PDB entry 4KHP | X-ray diffraction, 3.10 A resolution | chains A and E of the 22 polymer chains in the assembly

Chain A:
Molecule: 16S Ribosomal RNA
Organism: Thermus thermophilus
Sequence (1506 nucleotides; row label = number of the first residue in the row):
     6 UGGAGAGUUUGAUCCUGGCUCAGGGUGAACGCUGGCGGCGUGCCUAAGAC
    56 AUGCAAGUCGUGCGGGCCGCGGGAUUUUACUCCGUGGUCAGCGGCGGACG
   106 GGUGAGUAACGCGUGGGUGACCUACCCGGAAGAGGGGGACAACCCGGGGA
   156 AACUCGGGCUAAUCCCCCAUGUGGACCCGCCCCUUGGGGUGUGUCCAAAG
   206 GGCUUUGCCCGCUUCCGGAUGGGCCCGCGUCCCAUCAGCUAGUUGGUGGG
   256 GUAAUGGCCCACCAAGGCGACGACGGGUAGCCGGUCUGAGAGGAUGGCCG
   306 GCCACAGGGGCACUGAGACACGGGCCCCACUCCUACGGGAGGCAGCAGUU
   356 AGGAAUCUUCCGCAAUGGGCGCAAGCCUGACGGAGCGACGCCGCUUGGAG
   406 GAAGAAGCCCUUCGGGGUGUAAACUCCUGAACCCGGGACGAAACCCCCGA
   456 CGAGGGGACUGACGGUACCGGGGUAAUAGCGCCGGCCAACUCCGUGCCAG
   506 CAGCCGCGGUAAUACGGAGGGCGCGAGCGUUACCCGGAUUCACUGGGCGU
   556 AAAGGGCGUGUAGGCGGCCUGGGGCGUCCCAUGUGAAAGACCACGGCUCA
   606 ACCGUGGGGGAGCGUGGGAUACGCUCAGGCUAGACGGUGGGAGAGGGUGG
   656 UGGAAUUCCCGGAGUAGCGGUGAAAUGCGCAGAUACCGGGAGGAACGCCG
   706 AUGGCGAAGGCAGCCACCUGGUCCACCCGUGACGCUGAGGCGCGAAAGCG
   756 UGGGGAGCAAACCGGAUUAGAUACCCGGGUAGUCCACGCCCUAAACGAUG
   806 CGCGCUAGGUCUCUGGGUCUCCUGGGGGCCGAAGCUAACGCGUUAAGCGC
   856 GCCGCCUGGGGAGUACGGCCGCAAGGCUGAAACUCAAAGGAAUUGACGGG
   906 GGCCCGCACAAGCGGUGGAGCAUGUGGUUUAAUUCGAAGCAACGCGAAGA
   956 ACCUUACCAGGCCUUGACAUGCUAGGGAACCCGGGUGAAAGCCUGGGGUG
  1006 CCCCGCGAGGGGAGCCCUAGCACAGGUGCUGCAUGGCCGUCGUCAGCUCG
  1056 UGCCGUGAGGUGUUGGGUUAAGUCCCGCAACGAGCGCAACCCCCGCCGUU
  1106 AGUUGCCAGCGGUUCGGCCGGGCACUCUAACGGGACUGCCCGCGAAAGCG
  1156 GGAGGAAGGAGGGGACGACGUCUGGUCAGCAUGGCCCUUACGGCCUGGGC
  1206 GACACACGUGCUACAAUGCCCACUACAAAGCGAUGCCACCCGGCAACGGG
  1256 GAGCUAAUCGCAAAAAGGUGGGCCCAGUUCGGAUUGGGGUCUGCAACCCG
  1306 ACCCCAUGAAGCCGGAAUCGCUAGUAAUCGCGGAUCAGCCAUGCCGCGGU
  1356 GAAUACGUUCCCGGGCCUUGUACACACCGCCCGUCACGCCAUGGGAGCGG
  1406 GCUCUACCCGAAGUCGCCGGGAGCCUACGGGCAGGCGCCGAGGGUAGGGC
  1456 CCGUGACUGGGGCGAAGUCGUAACAAGGUAGCUGUACCGGAAGGUGCGGC
  1506 UGGAUC
Sequence notes: conflict A79 (G131378 in 55771382)
Metal / ion sites: Mg2+ site 1: U13, G23; Mg2+ site 2 near G22 (its only coordinating residue here); Mg2+ site 3: G62, U63; Mg2+ site 4 near G107 (its only coordinating residue here); Mg2+ site 5: A110, G111, G285; Mg2+ site 6 near G141 (its only coordinating residue here); Mg2+ site 7: C169, C170; Mg2+ site 8: U177, G178; Mg2+ site 9 near A202 (its only coordinating residue here); Mg2+ site 10: G295, G542; Mg2+ site 11 near A311 (its only coordinating residue here); Mg2+ site 12 near C324 (its only coordinating residue here); 44 more Mg2+ sites not listed
Small-molecule neighbours:
  - paromomycin (PAR), molecule 1: G32, G47, C48, C49, A51, A52, G53, A54, G107, U108, G109, A349, C351, A352, U354, U355, A356, G357, U361, C362
  - paromomycin (PAR), molecule 2: A113, A114, C115, G116, C117, G232, C233, G234, U235, C236, C237, C238, G277, A278
  - paromomycin (PAR), molecule 3: G551, G552, C553, G554, G559, G805, G852, C853, C855, C858
  - paromomycin (PAR), molecule 4: G594, A595, C596, C597, A598, A606, C607, C608, G609, U610
  - paromomycin (PAR), molecule 5: U653, G654, G655, U656, G657, G698, A699, A700, C701, C790
  - paromomycin (PAR), molecule 6: G1044, U1045, U1048, C1049, A1165, C1171, G1172
  - paromomycin (PAR), molecule 7: G1388, U1389, C1390, A1391, C1392, G1467, C1468, G1469, A1470, A1471, G1472, U1473
  - Pactamycin (PCY): U676, G677, A678, A771, U772, U773, C779, C780

Chain E:
Name: 30S Ribosomal protein S5
Organism: Thermus thermophilus
UniProtKB: Q5SHQ5 (RS5_THET8); residues 5-154 here = UniProt positions 5-154
Chain sequence (150 residues; row label = number of the first residue in the row):
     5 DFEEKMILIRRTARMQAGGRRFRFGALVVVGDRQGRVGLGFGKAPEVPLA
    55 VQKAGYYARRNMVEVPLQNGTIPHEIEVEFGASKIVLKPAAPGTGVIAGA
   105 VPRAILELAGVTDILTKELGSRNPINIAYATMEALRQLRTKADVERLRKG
Metal / ion sites: Mg2+ near Glu83 (its only coordinating residue here)

Chain A / chain E interface:
Contacting residue pairs - 79 pairs, chain A then chain E:
  U6(A) with Ala95(E), base contact
  G7(A) with Ala94(E), base contact; Ala95(E), hydrogen bond to the base; Thr98(E), hydrogen bond to the base; Leu119(E), base contact
  G8(A) with Lys92(E), hydrogen bond to the base; Leu119(E), phosphate contact; Thr120(E), hydrogen bond to the sugar; Lys121(E), base contact
  A9(A) with Ile101(E), sugar contact; Ala102(E), hydrogen bond to the sugar; Gly103(E), sugar contact; Arg107(E), hydrogen bond to the base; Thr120(E), sugar contact
  G10(A) with Lys121(E), salt bridge to the phosphate; Glu122(E), hydrogen bond to the phosphate; Arg126(E), phosphate contact
  A11(A) with Arg126(E), salt bridge to the phosphate
  G16(A) with Ala17(E), hydrogen bond to the base; Arg18(E), base contact; Met19(E), base contact; Arg24(E), hydrogen bond to the sugar
  A17(A) with Thr16(E), sugar contact; Ala17(E), hydrogen bond to the sugar
  U18(A) with Arg14(E), phosphate contact
  C19(A) with Arg14(E), salt bridge to the phosphate; Asn127(E), hydrogen bond to the phosphate; Asn130(E), phosphate contact
  C20(A) with Ala86(E), phosphate contact; Ser87(E), phosphate contact; Ser125(E), hydrogen bond to the phosphate; Asn127(E), hydrogen bond to the phosphate; Asn130(E), hydrogen bond to the phosphate
  U21(A) with Ala86(E), phosphate contact; Ser125(E), phosphate contact
  G542(A) with Lys121(E), hydrogen bond to the phosphate; Arg126(E), phosphate contact
  A543(A) with Lys121(E), salt bridge to the phosphate; Arg126(E), salt bridge to the phosphate
  U544(A) with Leu123(E), base contact
  A842(A) with Gly85(E), phosphate contact
  U899(A) with Arg18(E), sugar contact; Met19(E), hydrogen bond to the sugar
  G900(A) with Met19(E), sugar contact; Gln20(E), sugar contact; Ala21(E), hydrogen bond to the phosphate
  A901(A) with Ala21(E), phosphate contact
  C1052(A) with Gln20(E), phosphate contact; Arg25(E), hydrogen bond to the phosphate
  U1053(A) with Arg18(E), salt bridge to the phosphate; Gln20(E), phosphate contact; Arg25(E), salt bridge to the phosphate
  G1055(A) with Pro49(E), phosphate contact
  U1056(A) with Lys57(E), salt bridge to the phosphate
  G1057(A) with Tyr61(E), hydrogen bond to the phosphate
  G1060(A) with Lys47(E), hydrogen bond to the base
  U1061(A) with Ile129(E), sugar contact; Asn130(E), hydrogen bond to the sugar; Tyr133(E), sugar contact
  G1062(A) with Arg14(E), hydrogen bond to the sugar; Tyr133(E), phosphate contact
  A1063(A) with Arg14(E), salt bridge to the phosphate; Thr16(E), hydrogen bond to the phosphate; Ala17(E), sugar contact; Phe45(E), phosphate contact; Lys47(E), salt bridge to the phosphate
  G1064(A) with Thr16(E), hydrogen bond to the phosphate; Ala17(E), hydrogen bond to the phosphate; Arg18(E), phosphate contact; Arg27(E), salt bridge to the phosphate
  C1174(A) with Arg25(E), hydrogen bond to the base
  G1175(A) with Gly22(E), sugar contact; Arg25(E), hydrogen bond to the sugar
  U1176(A) with Gly22(E), sugar contact
  A1379(A) with Met19(E), base contact
  C1380(A) with Arg24(E), salt bridge to the phosphate
  A1381(A) with Gln20(E), hydrogen bond to the base; Gly22(E), base contact; Gly23(E), base contact
Other interface residues (no listed pair), chain A (37 interface residues in all): C1054, G1065
Other interface residues (no listed pair), chain E (45 interface residues in all): Leu53, Tyr60, Phe84, Val90, Pro93, Pro96

Overview:
37 residues of chain A face 45 of chain E across their interface, with 28 hydrogen bonds and 12 salt bridges.
Polar pairs include G7(A)-Ala95(E), G7(A)-Thr98(E) and G8(A)-Lys92(E). Chain A binds 7 copies of paromomycin
and Pactamycin.
Chain A is 16S Ribosomal RNA and chain E is 30S Ribosomal protein S5, both from Thermus thermophilus; the
structure, Structure of the Thermus thermophilus 30S ribosomal subunit in complex with de-6-MSA-pactamycin,
was determined by X-ray diffraction.
